PDB entry 1ZOA | X-ray diffraction, 1.74 A resolution | chain A

# Chain A
Protein: Bifunctional P-450:NADPH-P450 reductase
Organism: Bacillus megaterium
Notes: EC 1.14.14.1; fragment: Cytochrome P450
Reference sequence: P14779 (CPXB_BACME); residue numbers follow UniProt; this construct covers 1-470
Amino-acid sequence (473 residues; each row starts with the number of its first residue; numbers below 1 keep their minus sign (Gly-2 is residue -2)):
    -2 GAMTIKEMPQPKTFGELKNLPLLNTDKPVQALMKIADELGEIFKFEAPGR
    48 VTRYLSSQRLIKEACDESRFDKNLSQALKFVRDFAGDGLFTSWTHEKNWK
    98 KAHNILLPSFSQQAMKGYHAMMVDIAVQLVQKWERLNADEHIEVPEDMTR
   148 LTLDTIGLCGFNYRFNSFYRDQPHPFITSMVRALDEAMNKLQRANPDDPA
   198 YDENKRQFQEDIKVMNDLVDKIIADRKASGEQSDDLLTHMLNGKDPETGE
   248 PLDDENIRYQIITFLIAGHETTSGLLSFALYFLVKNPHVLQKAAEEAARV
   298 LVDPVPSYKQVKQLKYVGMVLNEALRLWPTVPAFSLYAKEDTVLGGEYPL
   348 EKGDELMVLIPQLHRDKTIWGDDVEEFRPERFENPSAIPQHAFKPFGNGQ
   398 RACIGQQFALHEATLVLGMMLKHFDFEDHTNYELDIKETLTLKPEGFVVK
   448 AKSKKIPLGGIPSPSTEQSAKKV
Not modelled in the structure: -2 to 1, 459-470
Differences from the reference sequence: expression tag (-2 to 0); engineered mutation Val328 (Ala in P14779)
Swiss-Prot annotation at these positions:
  - site: Thr269 (Important for catalytic activity)
  - mutagenesis: Thr269 (T269A: Contrary to wild-type, significant decrease in the formation of the high-spin complex via substrate binding, and decreased substrate-induced reduction potential shift with saturating ...)
Metal / ion sites: heme Fe near Cys400 (its only coordinating residue here)
Ligand contacts:
  - N-palmitoylglycine (140): Val26, Leu29, Tyr51, Ser72, Gln73, Ala74, Leu75, Val78, Ala82, Phe87, Leu188, Thr260, Ile263, Ala264, Val328, Pro329, Ala330, Met354, Leu437, Thr438
  - heme (HEM): Lys69, Leu75, Leu86, Phe87, Trp96, Phe107, Ile153, Thr260, Phe261, Ala264, Gly265, Thr268, Thr269, Leu272, Leu322, Thr327, Val328, Phe331, Pro392, Phe393, Gly394, Arg398, Ala399, Cys400, Ile401, Gly402, Phe405, Ala406

# Summary
Bound to chain A: heme and N-palmitoylglycine. Curated annotation (UniProt) lists one mutagenesis site.
Chain A is Bifunctional P-450:NADPH-P450 reductase (Bacillus megaterium); the structure, Crystal Structure Of
A328V Mutant Of The Heme Domain Of P450Bm-3 With N-Palmitoylglycine, was determined by X-ray diffraction,
deposited together with 1ZO4.
